6QEL - chains B and I of the 12 polymer chains in the assembly; structure by electron microscopy, 3.90 A resolution.

Chain B:
Name: Replicative DNA helicase
Organism: Escherichia coli
Notes: EC 3.6.4.12
UniProt: E3PC72 (E3PC72_ECOH1); residue numbers follow UniProt; this construct covers 1-471
Amino-acid sequence (471 residues; row label = number of the first residue in the row):
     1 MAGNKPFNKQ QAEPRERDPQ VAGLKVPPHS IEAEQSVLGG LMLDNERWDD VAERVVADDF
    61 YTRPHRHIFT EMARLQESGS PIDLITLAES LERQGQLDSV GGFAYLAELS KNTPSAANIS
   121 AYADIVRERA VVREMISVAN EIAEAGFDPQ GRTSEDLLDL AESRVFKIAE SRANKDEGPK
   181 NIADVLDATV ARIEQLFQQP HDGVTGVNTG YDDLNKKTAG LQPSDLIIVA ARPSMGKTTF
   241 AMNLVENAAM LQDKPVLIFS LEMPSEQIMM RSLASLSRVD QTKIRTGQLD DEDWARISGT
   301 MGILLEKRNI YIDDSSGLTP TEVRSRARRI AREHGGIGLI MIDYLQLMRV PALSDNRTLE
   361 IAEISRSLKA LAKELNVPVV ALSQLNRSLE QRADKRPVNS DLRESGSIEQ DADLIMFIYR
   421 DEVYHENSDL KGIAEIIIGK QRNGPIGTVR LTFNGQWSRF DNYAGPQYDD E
Disordered / not traced: 1-23, 469-471
Metal / ion sites: Mg2+: T238, E262 (together with ADP)
Residues lining bound ligands:
  - ADP (adenosine-5'-diphosphate), molecule 1: P233, S234, M235, G236, K237, T238, T239, E262, R271, Q281, T282, R420, F453, G455, Q456, S458
  - ADP, molecule 2: K440, Q441, R442, N443, G444, P445

Chain I:
Name: DNA replication protein dnaC
Organism: Escherichia coli
UniProt: L3QJA3 (L3QJA3_ECOLX); residue numbers follow UniProt; this construct covers 1-245
Amino-acid sequence (245 residues; numbered 1 to 245; the number before each row is that of its first residue):
     1 MKNVGDLMQR LQKMMPAHIK PAFKTGEELL AWQKEQGAIR SAALERENRA MKMQRTFNRS
    61 GIRPLHQNCS FENYRVECEG QMNALSKARQ YVEEFDGNIA SFIFSGKPGT GKNHLAAAIC
   121 NELLLRGKSV LIITVADIMS AMKDTFRNSG TSEEQLLNDL SNVDLLVIDE IGVQTESKYE
   181 KVIINQIVDR RSSSKRPTGM LTNSNMEEMT KLLGERVMDR MRLGNSLWVI FNWDSYRSRV
   241 TGKEY
Disordered / not traced: 148-153, 244-245
Metal / ion sites: Mg2+: N113, D169
Residues lining bound ligands: 08T ([[[(2R,3S,4R,5R)-5-(6-aminopurin-9-yl)-3,4-bis(oxidanyl)oxolan-2-yl]methoxy-oxidanyl-phosphoryl]oxy-oxidanyl-phosphoryl]oxy-tris(fluoranyl)beryllium): L65, H66, N73, Y74, R75, K107, P108, G109, T110, G111, K112, N113, H114, D169, N203, Y236, R237, V240

How chain B and chain I interact:
Residue-residue contacts - 17 pairs, chain B then chain I:
  W48(B) with N3(I); D6(I)
  D49(B) with D6(I)
  A52(B) with M1(I), hydrogen bond (backbone-backbone); N3(I)
  E53(B) with M1(I); K2(I), salt bridge
  Q76(B) with G5(I)
  E77(B) with V4(I); G5(I)
  L186(B) with L7(I), hydrophobic
  D187(B) with M1(I); K2(I); R10(I), salt bridge
  V190(B) with M14(I), hydrophobic
  I193(B) with M14(I)
  E194(B) with M14(I)
Other interface residues (no listed pair), chain B (16 interface residues in all): R54, V55, V56, A73, F197
Interface features reported in the paper:
  - interface residues, chain B: D187(B)

In short:
Chain B and chain I form an interface of 16 and 9 residues respectively; the contacts include 1 hydrogen bond
and 2 salt bridges. Among the polar pairs are E53(B)-K2(I), D187(B)-R10(I) and A52(B)-M1(I). Chain B binds
ADP. Chain I binds compound 08T. T238(B) and E262(B) coordinate Mg2+. The paper reports the interface residue
D187(B).
Chain B is Replicative DNA helicase and chain I is DNA replication protein dnaC, both from Escherichia coli;
the structure, E. coli DnaBC apo complex, was determined by electron microscopy, deposited together with 6QEM.
